PDB entry 4UBT | X-ray diffraction, 1.70 A resolution | chains A and B

Chain A (and B):
Protein: Acetyl-CoA acetyltransferase FadA5
Source organism: Mycobacterium tuberculosis
Notes: EC 2.3.1.16; chain B of this document is another copy of the same molecule, construct and numbering; everything in this record applies to it too
UniProtKB: I6XHI4 (I6XHI4_MYCTU); numbering as in UniProt (aligned over 1-391)
Chain sequence (399 residues; each row starts with the number of its first residue; numbers below 1 keep their minus sign (His-7 is residue -7)):
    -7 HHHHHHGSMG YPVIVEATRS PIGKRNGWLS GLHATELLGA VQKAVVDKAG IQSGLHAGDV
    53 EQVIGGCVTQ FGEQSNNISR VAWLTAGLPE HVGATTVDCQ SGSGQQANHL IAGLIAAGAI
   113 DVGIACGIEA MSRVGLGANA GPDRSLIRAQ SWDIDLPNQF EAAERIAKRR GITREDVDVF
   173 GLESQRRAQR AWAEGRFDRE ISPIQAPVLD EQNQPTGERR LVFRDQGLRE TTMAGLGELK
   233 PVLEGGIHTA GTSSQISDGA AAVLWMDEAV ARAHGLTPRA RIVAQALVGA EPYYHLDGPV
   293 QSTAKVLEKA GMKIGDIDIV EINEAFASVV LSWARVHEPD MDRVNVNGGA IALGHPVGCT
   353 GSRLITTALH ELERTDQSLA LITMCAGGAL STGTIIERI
Not modelled in the structure: -7 to -5 (chain B: -7 to -1)
Sequence notes: expression tag (-7 to 0); engineered mutation Ser93 (Cys in I6XHI4)
Residues lining bound ligands:
  - 3G6 ((2S)-2-[(8S,9S,10R,13S,14S,17R)-10,13-dimethyl-3-oxo-2,3,6,7,8,9,10,11,12,13,14,15,16,17-tetradecahydro-1H-cyclopenta[a]phenanthren-17-yl]propanoic acid (non-preferred name)): Val60, Gln92, Ser93, Leu128, Gly129, Ala132, Arg136, Ile139, Arg140, Asn150, Gln151, His287, Leu288, Val349, Cys377, Ala378, Gly379
  - coenzyme A (COA): Lys16, Leu128, Gln151, Phe152, Gln177, Arg221, Glu222, Thr223, Gly227, Leu228, Leu231, Val234, Thr241, Ala242, Gly243, Ser245, Ser246, Gln247, Ile248, Leu288, Ala317, Phe318, His347, Val349
Curated features (UniProtKB/Swiss-Prot):
  - active site (Proton acceptor): His347, Cys377
  - binding site (CoA): Gln151, Arg221 to Thr223, Ser246
  - binding site (substrate): Gly379
Reported in the primary citation:
  - conformationally variable residues (side-chain flip): Ser93, Arg136, Gln151
  - binding site for coenzyme A: Gln151, Thr223, Ser246, Gln247
  - binding site for 3G6: Asn68, Ser93, Leu128 to Ile139, Asn150 to Gln151, Gly379
  - catalytic residues: His347, Cys377 (proposed by the authors, not directly observed)

Chain A / chain B interface:
Pairs across the interface - 126 pairs, chain A then chain B:
  His-3(A) - Tyr3(B)
  Met1(A) - Ala108(B)
  His25(A) - Leu138(B)  hydrogen bond (side chain-backbone)
  His25(A) - Ile139(B)
  His25(A) - Arg140(B)  hydrogen bond (side chain-backbone)
  His25(A) - Ala141(B)
  Thr27(A) - Ala141(B)
  Glu28(A) - Ala141(B)
  Glu28(A) - Ser143(B)
  Glu53(A) - Leu279(B)
  Glu53(A) - Lys297(B)  salt bridge
  Gln54(A) - Gln98(B)  hydrogen bond
  Gln54(A) - Leu279(B)
  Ile56(A) - Leu102(B)  hydrophobic
  Gln62(A) - Gln62(B)
  Phe63(A) - Phe63(B)  hydrophobic
  Phe63(A) - Asn131(B)
  Phe63(A) - Gly133(B)
  Gly64(A) - Asn131(B)  hydrogen bond (backbone-backbone)
  Gly64(A) - Ala132(B)
  Gly64(A) - Ile139(B)
  Glu65(A) - Leu138(B)
  Ser67(A) - Asn131(B)
  Ser67(A) - Ala132(B)
  Asn68(A) - Asp90(B)
  Asn68(A) - Gln92(B)
  Asn68(A) - Asn131(B)
  Asn68(A) - Ile139(B)
  Asn69(A) - Asp90(B)  hydrogen bond (backbone-side chain)
  Asn69(A) - Cys91(B)
  Asn69(A) - Leu382(B)
  Arg72(A) - Gly281(B)
  Arg72(A) - Gly380(B)  hydrogen bond (side chain-backbone)
  Arg72(A) - Ala381(B)  hydrogen bond (side chain-backbone)
  Arg72(A) - Leu382(B)
  Val73(A) - Trp144(B)  hydrophobic
  Leu76(A) - Trp144(B)  hydrophobic
  Leu76(A) - Ile146(B)
  Thr77(A) - Trp144(B)
  Glu82(A) - Gly281(B)
  Glu82(A) - Ala282(B)
  Glu82(A) - Glu283(B)
  Glu82(A) - Pro284(B)
  His83(A) - Val280(B)
  His83(A) - Gly281(B)  hydrogen bond (backbone-backbone)
  Gly85(A) - Leu279(B)
  Gly85(A) - Leu382(B)
  Ala86(A) - Cys91(B)
  Ala86(A) - Leu279(B)
  Ala86(A) - Leu382(B)
  Thr87(A) - Asp90(B)
  Thr87(A) - Cys91(B)
  Thr87(A) - Gln98(B)  hydrogen bond
  Thr87(A) - Leu279(B)
  Thr88(A) - Val89(B)
  Thr88(A) - Asp90(B)  hydrogen bond (backbone-backbone)
  Val89(A) - Thr87(B)
  Val89(A) - Thr88(B)
  Val89(A) - Val89(B)  hydrophobic
  Asp90(A) - Gln62(B)
  Asp90(A) - Asn68(B)
  Asp90(A) - Asn69(B)  hydrogen bond (side chain-backbone)
  Asp90(A) - Thr87(B)
  Asp90(A) - Thr88(B)  hydrogen bond (backbone-backbone)
  Cys91(A) - Asn69(B)
  Cys91(A) - Ala86(B)
  Cys91(A) - Thr87(B)
  Gln92(A) - Asn68(B)
  Gln98(A) - Gln54(B)  hydrogen bond
  Gln98(A) - Thr87(B)  hydrogen bond
  His101(A) - Leu106(B)
  Leu102(A) - Ile56(B)  hydrophobic
  Gly105(A) - Gly105(B)
  Leu106(A) - His101(B)
  Leu106(A) - Gln277(B)
  Ala108(A) - Ala109(B)  hydrophobic
  Ala109(A) - Ala108(B)  hydrophobic
  Gly110(A) - Lys301(B)  hydrogen bond (backbone-side chain)
  Ala111(A) - Gln277(B)
  Ala111(A) - Lys301(B)  hydrogen bond (backbone-side chain)
  Asn131(A) - Gln62(B)
  Asn131(A) - Phe63(B)
  Asn131(A) - Gly64(B)  hydrogen bond (backbone-backbone)
  Asn131(A) - Ser67(B)  hydrogen bond (backbone-side chain)
  Asn131(A) - Asn68(B)
  Ala132(A) - Phe63(B)
  Ala132(A) - Gly64(B)
  Ala132(A) - Ser67(B)
  Gly133(A) - Phe63(B)
  Leu138(A) - His25(B)  hydrogen bond (backbone-side chain)
  Leu138(A) - Glu65(B)
  Ile139(A) - His25(B)
  Ile139(A) - Gly64(B)
  Ile139(A) - Asn68(B)
  Arg140(A) - His25(B)  hydrogen bond (backbone-side chain)
  Ala141(A) - His25(B)
  Ala141(A) - Thr27(B)
  Ala141(A) - Glu28(B)
  Trp144(A) - Thr77(B)
  Ile146(A) - Leu76(B)
  Gln277(A) - Leu106(B)
  Gln277(A) - Ala111(B)
  Leu279(A) - Glu53(B)
  Leu279(A) - Gln54(B)
  Leu279(A) - Gly85(B)
  Leu279(A) - Ala86(B)
  Leu279(A) - Thr87(B)
  Val280(A) - His83(B)
  Gly281(A) - Arg72(B)
  Gly281(A) - Glu82(B)
  Gly281(A) - His83(B)  hydrogen bond (backbone-backbone)
  Gly281(A) - Val84(B)
  Gly281(A) - Gly85(B)
  Ala282(A) - Arg72(B)
  Ala282(A) - Glu82(B)
  Glu283(A) - Glu82(B)
  Pro284(A) - Glu82(B)
  Lys297(A) - Glu53(B)  salt bridge
  Lys301(A) - Gly110(B)  hydrogen bond (side chain-backbone)
  Lys301(A) - Ala111(B)  hydrogen bond (side chain-backbone)
  Gly380(A) - Arg72(B)  hydrogen bond (backbone-side chain)
  Ala381(A) - Arg72(B)  hydrogen bond (backbone-side chain)
  Leu382(A) - Asn69(B)
  Leu382(A) - Arg72(B)
  Leu382(A) - Gly85(B)
  Leu382(A) - Ala86(B)
Also at the interface, not in a pair above, chain A (64 interface residues in all): His-2, Val84, Ala130, Ser143, Ala278
Also at the interface, not in a pair above, chain B (65 interface residues in all): Met1, Gly2, Val73, Ala130, Glu260, Ala278

Summary:
64 residues of chain A face 65 of chain B across their interface; the contacts include 25 hydrogen bonds and 2
salt bridges. Among the polar pairs are Glu53(A)-Lys297(B), His25(A)-Leu138(B) and His25(A)-Arg140(B). The
paper reports catalytic residues His347(A) and Cys377(A); a binding site for 3G6 at Asn68(A), Ser93(A) and
Leu128(A) among others.
Both chains are Acetyl-CoA acetyltransferase FadA5 (Mycobacterium tuberculosis). Entry 4UBT (Structure of the
C93S variant of the 3-ketoacyl-CoA thiolase FadA5 from M. tuberculosis in complex with ...) was determined by
X-ray diffraction, deposited together with 4UBU, 4UBV and 4UBW.
